4C3M - chains A and B of the 3 polymer chains in the assembly; structure by X-ray diffraction, 2.15 A resolution.

[Chain A (and B)]
Protein: Nitrogen regulatory protein P-II
From: Synechococcus elongatus
Notes: chain B of this document is another copy of the same molecule, construct and numbering; everything in this record applies to it too
Reference sequence: P0A3F4 (GLNB_SYNE7); numbering as in UniProt (aligned over 1-112)
Amino-acid sequence (112 residues; numbered 1 to 112; the number before each row is that of its first residue):
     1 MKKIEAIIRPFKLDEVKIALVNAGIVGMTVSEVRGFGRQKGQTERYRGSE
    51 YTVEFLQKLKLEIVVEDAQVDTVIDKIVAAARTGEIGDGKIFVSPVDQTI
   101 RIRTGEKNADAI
Unresolved in the structure: 37-54, 110-112 (chain B: 37-54, 108-112)
UniProt features mapped onto this chain:
  - modified residue: S49 (Phosphoserine), Y51 (O-UMP-tyrosine)
Reported in the primary citation:
  - contacts within the chain: K58-G87 (backbone contact)

[Chain A / chain B interface]
Contacting residue pairs - 46 pairs, chain A then chain B:
  K3(A) - E5(B)  salt bridge
  L13(A) - R34(B)
  V26(A) - F36(B)
  G27(A) - F36(B)
  M28(A) - R34(B)
  M28(A) - G35(B)
  M28(A) - F36(B)
  T29(A) - V33(B)
  T29(A) - R34(B)
  V30(A) - V33(B)
  V30(A) - R34(B)  hydrogen bond (backbone-backbone)
  S31(A) - E32(B)
  S31(A) - V33(B)
  K60(A) - K60(B)
  E62(A) - K60(B)  salt bridge
  V64(A) - F92(B)  hydrophobic
  P95(A) - S94(B)
  P95(A) - P95(B)
  V96(A) - V93(B)
  D97(A) - K2(B)  salt bridge
  D97(A) - V93(B)  hydrogen bond (backbone-backbone)
  D97(A) - P95(B)
  Q98(A) - I91(B)
  Q98(A) - F92(B)
  Q98(A) - V93(B)  hydrogen bond (backbone-backbone)
  T99(A) - I91(B)
  T99(A) - F92(B)
  I100(A) - I74(B)  hydrophobic
  I100(A) - K90(B)
  I100(A) - I91(B)  hydrogen bond (backbone-backbone)
  I102(A) - I7(B)
  I102(A) - I8(B)  hydrophobic
  I102(A) - V78(B)
  I102(A) - A81(B)
  I102(A) - R82(B)
  I102(A) - D88(B)
  I102(A) - G89(B)  hydrogen bond (backbone-backbone)
  I102(A) - K90(B)
  I102(A) - I91(B)  hydrophobic
  R103(A) - R82(B)  hydrogen bond (backbone-side chain)
  R103(A) - G84(B)
  R103(A) - E85(B)
  R103(A) - I86(B)
  R103(A) - D88(B)
  K107(A) - D71(B)  salt bridge
  K107(A) - I74(B)
Other interface residues (no listed pair), chain A (24 interface residues in all): K17, L59, R101, G105
Other interface residues (no listed pair), chain B (27 interface residues in all): V70
From the paper, about this interface:
  - interface residues, chain B: G35(B), F36(B)

[Overview]
24 residues of chain A face 27 of chain B across their interface; the contacts include 6 hydrogen bonds and 4
salt bridges. Among the polar pairs are K3(A)-E5(B), E62(A)-K60(B) and D97(A)-K2(B). From the paper: interface
residues G35(B) and F36(B); contacts within the chain involving K58(A) and G87(A).
Both chains are Nitrogen regulatory protein P-II (Synechococcus elongatus). Entry 4C3M (Structure of wildtype
PII from S. elongatus at medium resolution) was determined by X-ray diffraction, deposited together with 4C3K
and 4C3L.
